Entry 8KEE (electron microscopy, 3.26 A resolution); this record covers chains Y and d of the 36 polymer chains in the assembly.

== Chain Y (and d) ==
Name: tube
Source organism: unclassified Caudoviricetes
Notes: chain d of this document is another copy of the same molecule, construct and numbering; everything in this record applies to it too
Amino-acid sequence (167 residues; numbered 1 to 167; the number before each row is that of its first residue):
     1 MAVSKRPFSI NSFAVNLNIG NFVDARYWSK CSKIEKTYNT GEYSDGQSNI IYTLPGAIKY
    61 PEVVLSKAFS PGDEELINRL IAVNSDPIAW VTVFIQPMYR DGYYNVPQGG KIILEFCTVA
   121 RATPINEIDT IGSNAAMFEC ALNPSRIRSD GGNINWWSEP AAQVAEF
Unresolved in the structure: 1, 164-167 (chain d: 1-2, 163-167)

== Chain Y / chain d interface ==
Pairs across the interface (81; chain Y residue first):
  Ala-2(Y) / Tyr-103(d)
  Lys-5(Y) / Pro-71(d)
  Pro-7(Y) / Phe-69(d)
  Pro-7(Y) / Ser-70(d)
  Phe-8(Y) / Phe-69(d)  hydrogen bond (backbone-backbone)
  Phe-8(Y) / Pro-71(d)
  Phe-8(Y) / Ala-135(d)
  Phe-8(Y) / Ala-136(d)  hydrogen bond (backbone-backbone)
  Ser-9(Y) / Gly-132(d)
  Ser-9(Y) / Ser-133(d)
  Ser-9(Y) / Asn-134(d)  hydrogen bond (side chain-backbone)
  Ile-10(Y) / Asn-126(d)
  Ile-10(Y) / Glu-127(d)
  Ile-10(Y) / Ile-128(d)
  Ile-10(Y) / Asp-129(d)  hydrogen bond (backbone-backbone)
  Ile-10(Y) / Gly-132(d)
  Ile-10(Y) / Ser-133(d)
  Ile-10(Y) / Asn-134(d)  hydrogen bond (backbone-backbone)
  Ile-10(Y) / Ala-135(d)
  Ile-10(Y) / Ala-136(d)  hydrophobic
  Asn-11(Y) / Asp-129(d)  hydrogen bond (backbone-backbone)
  Asn-11(Y) / Thr-130(d)
  Asn-11(Y) / Gly-132(d)  hydrogen bond (side chain-backbone)
  Phe-13(Y) / Phe-69(d)  hydrophobic
  Phe-13(Y) / Ile-125(d)  hydrophobic
  Phe-13(Y) / Ile-128(d)  hydrophobic
  Phe-13(Y) / Thr-130(d)
  Trp-28(Y) / Thr-130(d)
  Ser-29(Y) / Asp-129(d)
  Ser-29(Y) / Thr-130(d)  hydrogen bond (backbone-backbone)
  Lys-30(Y) / Ile-128(d)
  Lys-30(Y) / Asp-129(d)  salt bridge
  Cys-31(Y) / Glu-127(d)
  Cys-31(Y) / Ile-128(d)  hydrogen bond (backbone-backbone)
  Lys-33(Y) / Thr-123(d)
  Lys-33(Y) / Ile-125(d)
  Lys-33(Y) / Asn-126(d)  hydrogen bond (backbone-backbone)
  Ile-34(Y) / Thr-123(d)
  Ile-34(Y) / Pro-124(d)
  Ile-34(Y) / Ile-125(d)  hydrogen bond (backbone-backbone)
  Glu-35(Y) / Arg-121(d)  salt bridge
  Glu-35(Y) / Ala-122(d)
  Glu-35(Y) / Thr-123(d)  hydrogen bond
  Lys-36(Y) / Ile-81(d)
  Lys-36(Y) / Arg-121(d)
  Lys-36(Y) / Ala-122(d)  hydrogen bond (backbone-backbone)
  Thr-37(Y) / Ala-120(d)
  Tyr-38(Y) / Ile-81(d)  hydrogen bond (side chain-backbone)
  Tyr-38(Y) / Asn-84(d)
  Tyr-38(Y) / Val-119(d)
  Tyr-38(Y) / Ala-120(d)  hydrogen bond (backbone-backbone)
  Thr-40(Y) / Asn-143(d)
  Asn-49(Y) / Ala-57(d)
  Asn-49(Y) / Ile-58(d)  hydrogen bond (backbone-backbone)
  Ile-50(Y) / Ile-58(d)
  Ile-50(Y) / Ser-145(d)
  Ile-51(Y) / Asn-39(d)
  Ile-51(Y) / Ala-57(d)
  Ile-51(Y) / Ile-58(d)  hydrogen bond (backbone-backbone)
  Ile-51(Y) / Lys-59(d)
  Tyr-52(Y) / Ser-145(d)
  Thr-53(Y) / Thr-118(d)
  Thr-53(Y) / Asn-143(d)
  Pro-55(Y) / Asn-84(d)
  Pro-55(Y) / Thr-118(d)
  Ile-95(Y) / Ile-128(d)  hydrophobic
  Tyr-99(Y) / Pro-71(d)
  Arg-100(Y) / Thr-130(d)  hydrogen bond
  Ile-154(Y) / Glu-74(d)
  Asn-155(Y) / Glu-74(d)
  Asn-155(Y) / Asn-78(d)  hydrogen bond (backbone-side chain)
  Trp-156(Y) / Phe-69(d)  hydrophobic
  Trp-156(Y) / Glu-74(d)
  Trp-156(Y) / Ile-77(d)
  Trp-157(Y) / Asn-78(d)
  Trp-157(Y) / Ile-81(d)  hydrophobic
  Trp-157(Y) / Pro-124(d)  hydrophobic
  Ser-158(Y) / Asn-78(d)  hydrogen bond (backbone-side chain)
  Glu-159(Y) / Ile-81(d)
  Pro-160(Y) / Ile-81(d)
  Pro-160(Y) / Ser-85(d)
Other interface residues (no listed pair), chain Y (40 interface residues in all): Val-3, Val-15, Ser-32, Tyr-43, Ile-112
Other interface residues (no listed pair), chain d (39 interface residues in all): Tyr-60, Ala-68, Ala-82, Trp-90, Ile-131

== Summary ==
Chain Y and chain d form an interface of 40 and 39 residues respectively; the contacts include 20 hydrogen
bonds and 2 salt bridges. Polar pairs include Lys-30(Y)/Asp-129(d), Glu-35(Y)/Arg-121(d) and
Ser-9(Y)/Asn-134(d).
Chain Y and chain d are both tube (unclassified Caudoviricetes); the structure, Cyanophage A-1(L) sheath-tube,
was determined by electron microscopy (same publication as 8KEA, 8KEC, 8KEF and 8KEG).
